Entry 9BVK (electron microscopy, 3.60 A resolution); this record covers chains A and P.

[Chain A]
Protein: Vitamin K-dependent gamma-carboxylase
Source organism: Homo sapiens
Notes: EC 4.1.1.90
UniProt: P38435 (VKGC_HUMAN); numbering as in UniProt (aligned over 27-758)
Sequence (732 residues; numbered 27 to 758; the number before each row is that of its first residue):
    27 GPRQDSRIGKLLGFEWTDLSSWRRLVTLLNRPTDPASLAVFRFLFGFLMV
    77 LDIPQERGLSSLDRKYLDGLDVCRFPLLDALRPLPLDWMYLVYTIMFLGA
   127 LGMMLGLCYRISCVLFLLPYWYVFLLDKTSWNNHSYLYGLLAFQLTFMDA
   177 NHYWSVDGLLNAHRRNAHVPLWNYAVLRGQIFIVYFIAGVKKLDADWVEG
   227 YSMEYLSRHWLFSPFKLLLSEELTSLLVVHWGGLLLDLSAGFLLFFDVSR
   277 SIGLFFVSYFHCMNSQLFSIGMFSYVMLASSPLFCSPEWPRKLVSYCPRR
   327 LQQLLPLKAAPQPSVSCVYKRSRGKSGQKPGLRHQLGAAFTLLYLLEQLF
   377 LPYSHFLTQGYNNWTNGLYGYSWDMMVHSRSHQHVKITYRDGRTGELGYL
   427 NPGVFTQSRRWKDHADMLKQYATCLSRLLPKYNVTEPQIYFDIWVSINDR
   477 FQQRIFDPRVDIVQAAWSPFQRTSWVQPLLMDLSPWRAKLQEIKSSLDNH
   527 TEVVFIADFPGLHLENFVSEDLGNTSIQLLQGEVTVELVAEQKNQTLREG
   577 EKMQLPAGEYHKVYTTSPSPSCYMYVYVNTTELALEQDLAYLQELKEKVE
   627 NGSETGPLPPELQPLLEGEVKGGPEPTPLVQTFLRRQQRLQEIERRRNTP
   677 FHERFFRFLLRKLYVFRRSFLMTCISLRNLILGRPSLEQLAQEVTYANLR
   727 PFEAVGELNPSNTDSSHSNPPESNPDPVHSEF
Disordered / not traced: 27-30, 348-352, 729-758
Cystine bridges: C99-C450
Glycans and other covalent adducts: N-acetylglucosamine (NAG) linked to N459, N550, N570, N605
Small-molecule neighbours:
  - 6PL ((4S,7R)-4-hydroxy-N,N,N-trimethyl-9-oxo-7-[(palmitoyloxy)methyl]-3,5,8-trioxa-4-phosphahexacosan-1-aminium 4-oxide), molecule 1: K36, L37, L38, G39, F40, L45, L51, L54, L55, R57, L197, A201, R204, G205, F208, F268, F271, F272, D273, R276
  - 6PL, molecule 2: V66, L70, F73, L74, Q81, S291, Q292, F294, S295, G297, M298, Y301, L304, W315, F682, F684, L685, K688, F692
  - vitamin K1 hydroquinone (A1AVC): V210, Y211, K218, M229, F238, V254, V255, G258, L262, D263, Y285, F286, H287, M289, N290, L293, F294, I296, F299, M303, M401, M402
UniProt features mapped onto this chain:
  - active site: K218 (Proton acceptor)
  - glycosylation (N-linked (GlcNAc...) asparagine): N459, N550
  - natural variant: F299 (F299S: In PXEL-MCFD), L394 (L394R: In VKCFD1), R476 (R476C: In PXEL-MCFD; R476H: In PXEL-MCFD), R485 (R485P: In VKCFD1), W493 (W493S: In PXEL-MCFD), W501 (W501S: In VKCFD1), G558 (G558R: In PXEL-MCFD)
  - mutagenesis: H160 (H160A: No effect on activity), K218 (K218A: No activity), H287 (H287A: No effect on activity), H381 (H381A: No effect on activity)

[Chain P]
Protein: Coagulation factor IX
Source organism: Homo sapiens
Notes: EC 3.4.21.22
UniProt: P00740 (FA9_HUMAN); residue numbers follow UniProt; this construct covers 29-92
Sequence (64 residues; row label = number of the first residue in the row):
    29 TVFLDHENANKILNRPKRYNSGKLEEFVQGNLERECMEEKCSFEEAREVF
    79 ENTERTTEFWKQYV
Disordered / not traced: 62-92
UniProt features mapped onto this chain:
  - binding site (Ca(2+)): Y47, N48, E53, E54, E61, E63, E66, E67, E72, E73, E76, E82, E86
  - binding site (Mg(2+)): E61, E66, E72, E76, E82, E86
  - modified residue (4-carboxyglutamate): E53, E54, E61, E63, E66, E67, E72, E73, E76, E79, E82, E86
  - glycosylation: T85 (O-linked (GalNAc...) threonine)
  - natural variant: V30 (V30I: In HEMB), A37 (A37T: In WARFS; A37V: In WARFS), R43 (R43L: In HEMB; R43Q: In HEMB; R43W: In HEMB), K45 (K45N: In HEMB), R46 (R46S: In HEMB; R46T: In HEMB), N48 (N48I: In HEMB), S49 (S49P: In HEMB), L52 (L52S: In HEMB), E53 (E53A: In HEMB), E54 (E54D: In HEMB; uncertain significance; E54G: In HEMB), F55 (F55C: In HEMB), G58 (G58A: In HEMB; G58E: In HEMB; uncertain significance; G58R: In HEMB), 9 further natural variant entries in UniProt

[Chain A / chain P interface]
Contacting residue pairs - 52 pairs, chain A then chain P:
  E82(A) with V56(P)
  S87(A) with L60(P)
  R90(A) with L60(P)
  N158(A) with E54(P)
  N159(A) with E54(P), hydrogen bond
  H160(A) with E54(P), salt bridge
  F294(A) with F55(P), hydrophobic
  S295(A) with F55(P); V56(P)
  Y395(A) with E53(P); E54(P)
  M402(A) with L52(P), hydrophobic; E54(P)
  H404(A) with L52(P); E53(P)
  S405(A) with L52(P)
  R406(A) with G50(P); E53(P), salt bridge
  Q409(A) with I40(P), hydrogen bond (side chain-backbone); P44(P)
  H410(A) with A37(P), hydrogen bond (side chain-backbone); K39(P), hydrogen bond (side chain-backbone); I40(P)
  K412(A) with N38(P)
  Y415(A) with F31(P)
  Y425(A) with F31(P); L32(P), hydrogen bond (backbone-backbone); H34(P), hydrogen bond; A37(P), hydrophobic
  L426(A) with V30(P); F31(P), hydrophobic
  N427(A) with T29(P); L32(P)
  F431(A) with V30(P), hydrophobic
  R435(A) with Y47(P), hydrogen bond (side chain-backbone); E61(P), salt bridge
  R436(A) with E53(P), hydrogen bond (side chain-backbone)
  L540(A) with I40(P), hydrophobic
  E541(A) with N38(P), hydrogen bond
  N542(A) with N38(P); K39(P); I40(P), hydrogen bond (side chain-backbone); L41(P)
  F543(A) with E35(P); N38(P), hydrogen bond (backbone-backbone); K39(P)
  S545(A) with K39(P)
  T551(A) with L41(P)
  Y586(A) with H34(P), hydrogen bond; E35(P)
  Y601(A) with L41(P), hydrophobic
  Y603(A) with L41(P)
Interface residues without a listed pair, chain A (42 interface residues in all): M229, I296, F299, H408, V430, Q433, L455, Y458, W470, L548
Interface residues without a listed pair, chain P (23 interface residues in all): N42, K51

[Summary]
Chain A and chain P form an interface of 42 and 23 residues respectively; the contacts include 12 hydrogen
bonds and 3 salt bridges. Among the polar pairs are H160(A)-E54(P), R406(A)-E53(P) and R435(A)-E61(P). Bound
to chain A: vitamin K1 hydroquinone and compound 6PL.
Here chain A is Vitamin K-dependent gamma-carboxylase and chain P is Coagulation factor IX, both from Homo
sapiens. Entry 9BVK (Vitamin K-dependent gamma-carboxylase with factor IX propeptide and glutamate-rich region
and with vitamin K hydroquinone) was determined by electron microscopy together with 9BVL, 9BVM, 9BVP, 9BVQ
and 9BVR from the same study.
